Entry 6QG3 (electron microscopy, 9.40 A resolution (very low resolution: no residue pairs are listed; an interface is given only as per-side residue counts)); this record covers chains A and D of the 16 polymer chains in the assembly.

Chain A:
Protein: Translation initiation factor eIF-2B subunit alpha
Source organism: Saccharomyces cerevisiae (strain ATCC 204508 / S288c)
Reference sequence: P14741 (EI2BA_YEAST); numbering as in UniProt (aligned over 1-305)
Chain sequence (305 residues; row label = number of the first residue in the row):
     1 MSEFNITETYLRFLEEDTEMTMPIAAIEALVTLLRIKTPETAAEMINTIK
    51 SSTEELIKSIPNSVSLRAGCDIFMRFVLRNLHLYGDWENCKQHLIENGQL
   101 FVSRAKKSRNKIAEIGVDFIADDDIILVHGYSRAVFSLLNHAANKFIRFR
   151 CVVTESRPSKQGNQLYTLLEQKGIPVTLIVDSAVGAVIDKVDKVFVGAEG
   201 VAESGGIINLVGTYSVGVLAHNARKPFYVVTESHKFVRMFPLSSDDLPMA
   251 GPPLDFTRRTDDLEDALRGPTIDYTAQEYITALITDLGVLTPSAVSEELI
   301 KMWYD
Disordered / not traced: 1-3
Swiss-Prot annotation at these positions:
  - modified residue: S2 (N-acetylserine), T291 (Phosphothreonine)

Chain D:
Protein: Translation initiation factor eIF-2B subunit beta
Source organism: Saccharomyces cerevisiae (strain ATCC 204508 / S288c)
Reference sequence: P32502 (EI2BB_YEAST); numbering as in UniProt (aligned over 1-381)
Chain sequence (381 residues; numbered 1 to 381; the number before each row is that of its first residue):
     1 MSSQAFTSVHPNAATSDVNVTIDTFVAKLKRRQVQGSYAIALETLQLLMR
    51 FISAARWNHVNDLIEQIRDLGNSLEKAHPTAFSCGNVIRRILAVLRDEVE
   101 EDTMSTTVTSTSVAEPLISSMFNLLQKPEQPHQNRKNSSGSSSMKTKTDY
   151 RQVAIQGIKDLIDEIKNIDEGIQQIAIDLIHDHEILLTPTPDSKTVLKFL
   201 ITARERSNRTFTVLVTEGFPNNTKNAHEFAKKLAQHNIETLVVPDSAVFA
   251 LMSRVGKVIIGTKAVFVNGGTISSNSGVSSVCECAREFRTPVFAVAGLYK
   301 LSPLYPFDVEKFVEFGGSQRILPRMDPRKRLDTVNQITDYVPPENIDIYI
   351 TNVGGFNPSFIYRIAWDNYKQIDVHLDKNKA
Disordered / not traced: 1-9, 109-112, 129-146, 377-381

Chain A / chain D interface:
At this resolution (9 A) residue pairs are not listed: 22 residues of chain A and 24 of chain D lie at the interface.

In short:
22 residues of chain A face 24 of chain D across their interface.
Here chain A is Translation initiation factor eIF-2B subunit alpha and chain D is Translation initiation
factor eIF-2B subunit beta, both from Saccharomyces cerevisiae (strain ATCC 204508 / S288c). Entry 6QG3
(Structure of eIF2B-eIF2 (phosphorylated at Ser51) complex (model B)) was determined by electron microscopy,
deposited together with 6QG0, 6QG1, 6QG2, 6QG5 and 6QG6.
